PDB entry 6OF2 | electron microscopy, 2.90 A resolution | chains A and B of the 4 polymer chains in the assembly

[Chain A]
Name: Ribonuclease
Source organism: Chaetomium thermophilum (strain DSM 1495 / CBS 144.50 / IMI 039719)
UniProtKB: G0SGE9 (G0SGE9_CHATD); residues 1-363 here = UniProt positions 1-363
Sequence (391 residues; numbered -27 to 363; the number before each row is that of its first residue; numbers below 1 keep their minus sign (Met-27 is residue -27)):
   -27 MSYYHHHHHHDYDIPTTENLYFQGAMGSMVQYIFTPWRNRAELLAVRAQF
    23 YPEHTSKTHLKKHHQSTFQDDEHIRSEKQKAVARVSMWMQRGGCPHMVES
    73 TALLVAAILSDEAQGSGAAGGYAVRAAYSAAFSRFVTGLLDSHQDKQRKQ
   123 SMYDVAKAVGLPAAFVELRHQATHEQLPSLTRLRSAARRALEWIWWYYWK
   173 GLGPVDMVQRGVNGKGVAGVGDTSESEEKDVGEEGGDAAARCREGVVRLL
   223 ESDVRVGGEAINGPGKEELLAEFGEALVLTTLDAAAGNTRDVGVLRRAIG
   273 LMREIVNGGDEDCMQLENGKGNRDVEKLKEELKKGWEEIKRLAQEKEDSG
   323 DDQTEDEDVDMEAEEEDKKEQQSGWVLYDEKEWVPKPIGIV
Disordered / not traced: -27 to 0, 29-39, 118-121, 179-343
Construct notes: initiating methionine (-27); expression tag (-26 to 0)
What the authors report for this chain:
  - conformationally variable residues (side-chain flip): Met124
  - catalytic residues: His142 (proposed by the authors, not directly observed)

[Chain B]
Name: CLP1_P domain-containing protein
Source organism: Chaetomium thermophilum (strain DSM 1495 / CBS 144.50 / IMI 039719)
UniProtKB: G0S263 (G0S263_CHATD); residue numbers follow UniProt; this construct covers 110-748
Sequence (640 residues; numbered 109 to 748; the number before each row is that of its first residue):
   109 MHHSSFQPNNSNFQRKAGGRLVLSTPDVERFVILGNYGVKVHQGEVTIAG
   159 ATLTPIDDVQWVHAPHCHALPVLRTANDTVIELLPCPTAQGLRELARLNP
   209 LFGRLWNETSDTFQIIYTSADAPKRTSLRELASHPAWNKKISELLTSTRR
   259 KPSPILFICGPKSSGKSTFGRLLTNRLMTDRAGHKSRSWKPVMVLDLDPG
   309 QPEFSPPGVVSLTKLRRPNLAPPFCHPGLSFGEKGLDGGNEGMTTVRMHA
   359 IASVTPALDPAHFIACARDLFAYYRRSASQENIPLVVNTPGWIQGTGLDL
   409 LAELIAVLRPTEVLYMSEDGPEETVSALREACASSSTIPFTMLPSQPNSS
   459 GEGGGGGAASWTPATLRSMAMQSYFHLSPFSRDQQGGPGCEWNPTPLTHL
   509 CPWRVRLAGRPDERGVLGIVCYDHQYAPELVSDAINGMVMGLVRIEKKEA
   559 LRGLAVPGDTSLSFTSSTSQGGCDDELDSDSNSSSAPSFTSSSPSHLNST
   609 PLLPLIPNPTGSPLSPQYTSLVGLVLIRGVSLTASNPELHLLTPVPPSVL
   659 HSFRGDELVLVAGKFDAPTWAYVEGLYWKSNSKAAKRVDEEREDEDREES
   709 GGVEEEEEQDEVPWVEMLHGSAGRDVGSRVWRVRRDLGRS
Disordered / not traced: 341-347, 456-467, 489-494, 569-608, 692-717, 728-748
Construct notes: initiating methionine (109)

[Chain A / chain B interface]
Contacting residue pairs (73):
  Met1(A) with Tyr685(B); Ser688(B)
  Gln3(A) with Glu724(B); Met725(B); Leu726(B), hydrogen bond (backbone-backbone); His727(B), hydrogen bond
  Tyr4(A) with Val681(B), hydrophobic; Leu684(B); Val723(B), hydrophobic; Met725(B)
  Ile5(A) with Glu724(B), hydrogen bond (backbone-backbone); Leu726(B), hydrophobic
  Phe6(A) with Thr677(B); Val681(B), hydrophobic; Trp722(B)
  Thr7(A) with Trp722(B), hydrogen bond (backbone-backbone)
  Pro8(A) with Trp722(B)
  Trp9(A) with Trp722(B)
  Arg10(A) with Asp541(B); Pro721(B); Trp722(B), hydrogen bond (backbone-backbone)
  Arg12(A) with Glu724(B), salt bridge
  Glu14(A) with Asp541(B)
  Ala55(A) with Leu538(B)
  Arg56(A) with Leu538(B)
  Met59(A) with Asp541(B); Ala542(B), hydrophobic
  Gln62(A) with His532(B); Tyr534(B); Lys672(B), hydrogen bond (backbone-side chain)
  Arg63(A) with Asn544(B), hydrogen bond (side chain-backbone); Met546(B); Trp722(B)
  Ser345(A) with Arg514(B)
  Gly346(A) with Arg512(B); Val513(B); Arg514(B), hydrogen bond (backbone-backbone); Arg522(B)
  Trp347(A) with Arg512(B); Val513(B), hydrophobic; Leu550(B), hydrophobic; Leu649(B), hydrophobic; His659(B); Leu666(B), hydrophobic
  Val348(A) with Trp511(B); Arg512(B), hydrogen bond (backbone-backbone)
  Leu349(A) with Cys509(B); Pro510(B); Trp511(B)
  Tyr350(A) with Cys509(B); Pro510(B), hydrogen bond (backbone-backbone); His648(B)
  Glu352(A) with Cys509(B)
  Trp355(A) with Thr506(B); His507(B), hydrogen bond (side chain-backbone); Leu508(B); Pro510(B); Arg636(B)
  Lys358(A) with Arg636(B), hydrogen bond (backbone-side chain)
  Pro359(A) with Arg636(B), hydrogen bond (backbone-side chain); Pro721(B)
  Ile360(A) with Arg636(B); Ala679(B), hydrophobic; Trp722(B)
  Gly361(A) with Asn544(B); Arg636(B), hydrogen bond (backbone-backbone); Gly637(B); Trp722(B)
  Ile362(A) with Arg636(B); Pro721(B), hydrophobic
  Val363(A) with Gly637(B); Val638(B); Ser639(B)
Interface residues without a listed pair, chain A (32 interface residues in all): Ser58, Pro357
Interface residues without a listed pair, chain B (49 interface residues in all): Gly523, Gly545, Leu634, Ile635, Leu658, Ala675, Tyr680, Glu719, Val720
From the paper, about this interface:
  - interface residues, chain A: Trp347(A), Trp355(A), Ile360(A)

[In short]
32 residues of chain A and 49 residues of chain B are in contact, with 14 hydrogen bonds and 1 salt bridge.
Polar contacts include Arg12(A)-Glu724(B), Gln3(A)-His727(B) and Gln62(A)-Lys672(B). The paper reports the
catalytic residue His142(A); interface residues Trp347(A), Trp355(A) and Ile360(A).
Here chain A is Ribonuclease and chain B is CLP1_P domain-containing protein, both from Chaetomium
thermophilum (strain DSM 1495 / CBS 144.50 / IMI 039719). Entry 6OF2 (Precursor ribosomal RNA processing
complex, State 2) was determined by electron microscopy, deposited together with 6OF3 and 6OF4.
